PDB entry 8SKV | electron microscopy, 3.10 A resolution | chains B and J of the 8 polymer chains in the assembly

[Chain B]
Molecule: Immunoglobulin heavy constant alpha 1
Source organism: Homo sapiens
UniProtKB: P01876 (IGHA1_HUMAN); residues 120-472 here correspond to UniProt positions 1-353 (UniProt number = residue number - 119)
Amino-acid sequence (353 residues; row label = number of the first residue in the row):
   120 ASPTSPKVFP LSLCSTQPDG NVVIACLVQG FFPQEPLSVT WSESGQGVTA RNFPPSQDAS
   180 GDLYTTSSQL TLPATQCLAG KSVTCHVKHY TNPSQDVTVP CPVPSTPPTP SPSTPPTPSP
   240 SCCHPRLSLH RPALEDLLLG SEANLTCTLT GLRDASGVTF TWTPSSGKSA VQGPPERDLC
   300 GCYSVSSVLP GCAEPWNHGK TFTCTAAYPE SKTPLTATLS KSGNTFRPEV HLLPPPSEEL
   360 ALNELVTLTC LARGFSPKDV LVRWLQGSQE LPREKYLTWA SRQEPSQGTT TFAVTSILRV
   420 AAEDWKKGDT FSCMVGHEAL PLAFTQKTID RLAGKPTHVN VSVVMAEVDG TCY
Unresolved in the structure: 120-241
Disulfides: Cys-266/Cys-323, Cys-369/Cys-432
Covalent attachments: N-acetylglucosamine (NAG) linked to Asn-263, Asn-459
UniProt features mapped onto this chain:
  - glycosylation: Ser-224 (O-linked (GalNAc...) serine), Thr-225 (O-linked (GalNAc...) threonine), Thr-228 (O-linked (GalNAc...) threonine), Ser-230 (O-linked (GalNAc...) serine), Ser-232 (O-linked (GalNAc...) serine), Thr-233 (O-linked (GalNAc...) threonine), Thr-236 (O-linked (GalNAc...) threonine), Ser-238 (O-linked (GalNAc...) serine), Ser-240 (O-linked (GalNAc...) serine), Asn-263 (N-linked (GlcNAc...) (complex) asparagine)
From the paper describing this entry:
  - specificity-determining residues: Arg-346, Leu-441 (by similarity / conservation)

[Chain J]
Molecule: Immunoglobulin J chain
Source organism: Homo sapiens
UniProtKB: P01591 (IGJ_HUMAN); residues 1-137 here correspond to UniProt positions 23-159 (UniProt number = residue number + 22)
Amino-acid sequence (137 residues; numbered 1 to 137; the number before each row is that of its first residue):
     1 QEDERIVLVD NKCKCARITS RIIRSSEDPN EDIVERNIRI IVPLNNRENI SDPTSPLRTR
    61 FVYHLSDLCK KCDPTEVELD NQIVTATQSN ICDEDSATET CYTYDRNKCY TAVVPLVYGG
   121 ETKMVETALT PDACYPD
Unresolved in the structure: 1-4, 95-96
Disulfides: Cys-13/Cys-101, Cys-72/Cys-92, Cys-109/Cys-134
Covalent attachments: N-acetylglucosamine (NAG) linked to Asn-49
UniProt features mapped onto this chain:
  - modified residue: Gln-1 (Pyrrolidone carboxylic acid)
  - glycosylation: Asn-49 (N-linked (GlcNAc...) (complex) asparagine)

[Interface between chain B and chain J]
Residue-residue contacts (58):
  Asp-255(B) with Tyr-118(J), hydrogen bond
  Leu-258(B) with Tyr-118(J); Val-125(J), hydrophobic
  Arg-346(B) with Asp-132(J), salt bridge; Tyr-135(J), hydrogen bond
  Leu-384(B) with Val-114(J), hydrophobic
  Ser-387(B) with Pro-115(J)
  Glu-389(B) with Leu-116(J); Val-117(J)
  Thr-429(B) with Pro-53(J)
  Met-433(B) with Val-114(J), hydrophobic; Thr-127(J)
  Ala-438(B) with Tyr-135(J)
  Pro-440(B) with Pro-131(J); Cys-134(J); Tyr-135(J), hydrophobic; Pro-136(J)
  Leu-441(B) with Thr-111(J); Glu-126(J); Ala-128(J), hydrophobic
  Phe-443(B) with Ala-128(J)
  Thr-444(B) with Thr-127(J); Ala-128(J), hydrogen bond (side chain-backbone)
  Gln-445(B) with Asp-52(J), hydrogen bond; Ala-112(J); Thr-127(J); Leu-129(J)
  Thr-447(B) with Arg-47(J); Asp-52(J)
  Asp-449(B) with Arg-47(J), salt bridge; Pro-56(J)
  Leu-451(B) with Pro-56(J), hydrophobic
  Asn-459(B) with Thr-59(J)
  Val-460(B) with Leu-44(J), hydrophobic; Thr-59(J); Phe-61(J), hydrophobic
  Ser-461(B) with Thr-59(J), hydrogen bond (backbone-backbone); Arg-60(J), hydrogen bond; Phe-61(J), hydrogen bond (backbone-backbone)
  Val-462(B) with Phe-61(J); Tyr-63(J), hydrophobic
  Val-463(B) with Arg-60(J); Phe-61(J); Val-62(J), hydrophobic; Tyr-63(J)
  Met-464(B) with Tyr-63(J)
  Ala-465(B) with Tyr-63(J), hydrogen bond (backbone-backbone); His-64(J)
  Glu-466(B) with Leu-65(J)
  Val-467(B) with Arg-36(J), hydrogen bond (backbone-side chain)
  Asp-468(B) with Arg-36(J)
  Gly-469(B) with Arg-36(J); Leu-65(J)
  Cys-471(B) with Arg-36(J); Leu-65(J), hydrophobic; Cys-69(J), disulfide
  Tyr-472(B) with Cys-69(J); Lys-71(J)
Also at the interface, not in a pair above, chain B (40 interface residues in all): Glu-254, Gly-259, Arg-382, Gly-386, Ser-431, Leu-439, Ile-448, Ala-452, Val-458, Thr-470
Also at the interface, not in a pair above, chain J (38 interface residues in all): Leu-8, Ile-38, Ile-40, Val-42, Leu-57, Leu-68
Cross-chain cystine bridges: Cys-471(B)/Cys-69(J)

[Overview]
40 residues of chain B and 38 residues of chain J are in contact; the contacts include 1 disulfide bond, 9
hydrogen bonds and 2 salt bridges. Polar pairs include Arg-346(B)/Asp-132(J), Asp-449(B)/Arg-47(J) and
Asp-255(B)/Tyr-118(J). N-acetylglucosamine is covalently linked to Asn-263(B) and Asn-459(B). Covalently
linked N-acetylglucosamine: at Asn-49(J). From the paper: specificity determinants Arg-346(B) and Leu-441(B).
Chain B is Immunoglobulin heavy constant alpha 1 and chain J is Immunoglobulin J chain, both from Homo
sapiens; the structure, Structure of human SIgA1 in complex with Streptococcus pyogenes protein M4 (Arp4), was
determined by electron microscopy (same publication as 8SKU).
